3GBN - chains B and H of the 4 polymer chains in the assembly; structure by X-ray diffraction, 2.20 A resolution.

[Chain B]
Name: Hemagglutinin
From: Influenza A virus (A/Brevig Mission/1/1918(H1N1))
Notes: fragment: Membrane Fusion domain, HA2
UniProtKB: Q9WFX3 (HEMA_I18A0); residues 1-176 here correspond to UniProt positions 345-520 (UniProt number = residue number + 344)
Sequence (179 residues; row label = number of the first residue in the row):
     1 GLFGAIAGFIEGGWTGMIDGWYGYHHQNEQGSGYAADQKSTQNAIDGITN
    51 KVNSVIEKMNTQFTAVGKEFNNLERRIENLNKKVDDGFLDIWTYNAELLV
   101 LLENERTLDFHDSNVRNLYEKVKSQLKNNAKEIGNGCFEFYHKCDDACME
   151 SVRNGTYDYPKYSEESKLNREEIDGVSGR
Disordered / not traced: 174-179
Construct notes: expression tag (177-179)
Disulfides: Cys144-Cys148
Covalently attached groups: N-acetylglucosamine (NAG) linked to Asn154
Ligand contacts: 2-ethoxyethanol (ETX): Lys51, Leu102, Glu103, Glu105, Arg106, Thr107, Phe110
UniProt features mapped onto this chain:
  - glycosylation: Asn154 (N-linked (GlcNAc...) asparagine)
What the authors report for this chain:
  - post-translational modification sites: Asn154

[Chain H]
Name: Fab Heavy Chain
From: Homo sapiens
Notes: antibody fragment or engineered binder
Sequence (226 residues; numbered 1 to 227 plus 8 insertion-coded residues; 9 numbers in that range are skipped by the numbering (no residue carries them; nothing is unmodelled there); the number before each row is that of its first residue; a row labelled like 82A-82C holds insertion residues (82A, then the next letters in order)):
     1 EVQLVESGAEVKKPGSSVKVSCKASGGPFRSYAISWVRQAPGQGPEWMGG
    51 II
   52A P
    53 IFGTTKYAPKFQGRVTITADDFAGTVYMEL
82A-82C SSL
    83 RSEDTAMYYCAKHMGYQV
100A-100D RETM
   101 DVWGKGTTVTVSSASTKGPSVFPL
   127 APSSKSTSGGTAALGCLVKDYFPEPVT
   160 VSWNSGALTSGVHTFPAVLQS
   182 SGLYSLSSVVTVPSSSLGTQTYICNVNHKPSNTKVDKRVEPKSCDK
Disordered / not traced: 127-140, 160-172, 189-227
Disulfides: Cys22-Cys92

[How chain B and chain H interact]
Pairs across the interface (22):
  Asp19(B) with Tyr98(H), hydrogen bond (backbone-side chain); Gln99(H)
  Gly20(B) with Phe54(H)
  Trp21(B) with Ile53(H), hydrophobic; Phe54(H)
  Gln38(B) with Tyr98(H); Gln99(H), hydrogen bond
  Thr41(B) with Tyr98(H)
  Gln42(B) with Ser31(H), hydrogen bond (side chain-backbone); Gly97(H); Tyr98(H), hydrogen bond (side chain-backbone)
  Ile45(B) with Ser31(H); Tyr98(H), hydrophobic
  Asp46(B) with Ser31(H), hydrogen bond
  Thr49(B) with Arg30(H); Ser31(H)
  Val52(B) with Phe29(H), hydrophobic
  Asn53(B) with Gly27(H); Pro28(H); Phe29(H), hydrogen bond (side chain-backbone)
  Ile56(B) with Pro28(H), hydrophobic; Phe74(H), hydrophobic
Interface residues without a listed pair, chain B (14 interface residues in all): Ile18, Ala36
Interface residues without a listed pair, chain H (12 interface residues in all): Pro52A
The authors on this interface:
  - residue pairs: Arg30(H)-Thr49(B) (backbone contact)
  - epitope / paratope residues, chain B: Trp21(B), Thr41(B), Ile45(B), Thr49(B), Val52(B), Ile56(B)
  - epitope / paratope residues, chain H: Pro28(H), Phe29(H), Arg30(H), Ile53(H), Phe54(H), Tyr98(H)

[In short]
14 residues of chain B and 12 residues of chain H are in contact; the contacts include 6 hydrogen bonds. Among
the polar pairs are Asp19(B)-Tyr98(H), Gln38(B)-Gln99(H) and Gln42(B)-Ser31(H). The paper describes a backbone
contact between Arg30(H) and Thr49(B). From the paper: epitope/paratope residues Trp21(B), Thr41(B) and
Pro28(H) among others; a modification site at Asn154(B).
Here chain B is Hemagglutinin (Influenza A virus (A/Brevig Mission/1/1918(H1N1))) and chain H is Fab Heavy
Chain (Homo sapiens). Entry 3GBN (Crystal Structure of Fab CR6261 in Complex with the 1918 H1N1 influenza
virus hemagglutinin) was determined by X-ray diffraction together with 3GBM from the same study.
